PDB entry 6WZT | electron microscopy, 4.70 A resolution (low resolution: residue-level contacts below are approximate; hydrogen-bond / salt-bridge calls are withheld) | chains H and L of the 9 polymer chains in the assembly

Chain H:
Molecule: Cyno antibody heavy chain
Organism: Macaca fascicularis
Notes: antibody fragment or engineered binder
Amino-acid sequence (233 residues; each row starts with the number of its first residue):
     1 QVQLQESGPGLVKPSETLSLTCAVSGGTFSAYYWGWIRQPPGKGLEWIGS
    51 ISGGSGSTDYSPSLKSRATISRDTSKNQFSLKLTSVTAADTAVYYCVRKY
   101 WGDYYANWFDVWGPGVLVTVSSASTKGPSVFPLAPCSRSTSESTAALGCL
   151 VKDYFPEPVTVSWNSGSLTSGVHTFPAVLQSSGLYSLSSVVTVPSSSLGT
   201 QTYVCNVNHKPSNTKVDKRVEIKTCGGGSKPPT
Disordered / not traced: 226-233
Disulfides: Cys22-Cys96, Cys149-Cys205

Chain L:
Molecule: Cyno antibody light chain
Organism: Macaca fascicularis
Notes: antibody fragment or engineered binder
Amino-acid sequence (214 residues; numbered 1 to 214; the number before each row is that of its first residue):
     1 DIQMTQSPSSLSASVGDTVTITCRASQSISSWLAWYQQKPGKAPKLLIYK
    51 ASSLQGGVPSRFSGSGSGSDFTLTISSLQSEDFATYYCQQYSGRPPTFGQ
   101 GTKVEIKRAVAAPSVFIFPPSEDQVKSGTVSVVCLLNNFYPREASVKWKV
   151 DGALKTGNSQESVTEQDSKDNTYSLSSTLTLSSTDYQSHNVYACEVTHQG
   201 LSSPVTKSFNRGEC
Disulfides: Cys23-Cys88, Cys134-Cys194

How chain H and chain L interact:
Pairs across the interface - 69 pairs, chain H then chain L:
  Ile37(H) - Phe98(L)
  Gln39(H) - Gln38(L)
  Gln39(H) - Tyr87(L)
  Leu45(H) - Tyr87(L)
  Leu45(H) - Phe98(L)
  Glu46(H) - Phe98(L)
  Trp47(H) - Pro96(L)
  Trp47(H) - Phe98(L)
  Pro62(H) - Pro95(L)
  Tyr95(H) - Pro44(L)
  Asp103(H) - Arg94(L)
  Tyr104(H) - Arg94(L)
  Tyr105(H) - Lys50(L)
  Tyr105(H) - Tyr91(L)
  Ala106(H) - Trp32(L)
  Ala106(H) - Lys50(L)
  Asn107(H) - Tyr49(L)
  Asn107(H) - Lys50(L)
  Trp108(H) - Tyr36(L)
  Trp108(H) - Leu46(L)
  Trp108(H) - Tyr91(L)
  Trp108(H) - Pro96(L)
  Phe109(H) - Tyr36(L)
  Phe109(H) - Leu46(L)
  Phe109(H) - Gln89(L)
  Phe109(H) - Tyr91(L)
  Phe109(H) - Phe98(L)
  Asp110(H) - Leu46(L)
  Trp112(H) - Tyr36(L)
  Trp112(H) - Pro44(L)
  Trp112(H) - Leu46(L)
  Gly113(H) - Ala43(L)
  Pro114(H) - Ala43(L)
  Phe131(H) - Asp123(L)
  Phe131(H) - Ser127(L)
  Pro132(H) - Ser121(L)
  Pro132(H) - Asp123(L)
  Leu133(H) - Phe118(L)
  Leu133(H) - Pro119(L)
  Ala134(H) - Pro119(L)
  Cys136(H) - Pro119(L)
  Arg138(H) - Ile117(L)
  Arg138(H) - Pro119(L)
  Arg138(H) - Lys207(L)
  Arg138(H) - Ser208(L)
  Arg138(H) - Phe209(L)
  Arg138(H) - Glu213(L)
  Ser139(H) - Phe116(L)
  Ser139(H) - Ile117(L)
  Ser141(H) - Phe116(L)
  Thr144(H) - Phe116(L)
  Ala146(H) - Phe116(L)
  Lys152(H) - Ser131(L)
  Lys152(H) - Thr180(L)
  His173(H) - Asp167(L)
  Phe175(H) - Leu135(L)
  Phe175(H) - Ser162(L)
  Phe175(H) - Thr164(L)
  Phe175(H) - Ser174(L)
  Phe175(H) - Ser176(L)
  Pro176(H) - Val163(L)
  Val178(H) - Gln160(L)
  Leu179(H) - Gln160(L)
  Ser181(H) - Gln160(L)
  Val190(H) - Phe118(L)
  Lys223(H) - Glu122(L)
  Lys223(H) - Cys214(L)
  Thr224(H) - Glu122(L)
  Cys225(H) - Cys214(L)  disulfide
Also at the interface, not in a pair above, chain H (44 interface residues in all): Lys43, Thr140, Thr174, Gln180, Thr192
Also at the interface, not in a pair above, chain L (45 interface residues in all): Lys45, Ser114, Val115, Gln124, Asn137, Leu175, Thr178
Inter-chain disulfides: Cys225(H)-Cys214(L)

Summary:
Chain H and chain L form an interface of 44 and 45 residues respectively; the contacts include 1 disulfide
bond.
Chain H is Cyno antibody heavy chain and chain L is Cyno antibody light chain, both from Macaca fascicularis;
the structure, CryoEM structure of influenza hemagglutinin A/Victoria/361/2011 in complex with cyno antibody
3B10, was determined by electron microscopy.
